Entry 8JIL (electron microscopy, 3.50 A resolution); this record covers chains B and S of the 5 polymer chains in the assembly.

# Chain B
Molecule: Guanine nucleotide-binding protein G(I)/G(S)/G(T) subunit beta-1
Organism: Homo sapiens
UniProt: P62873 (GBB1_HUMAN); numbering as in UniProt (aligned over 2-340)
Chain sequence (356 residues; each row starts with the number of its first residue; numbers below 1 keep their minus sign (Met-15 is residue -15)):
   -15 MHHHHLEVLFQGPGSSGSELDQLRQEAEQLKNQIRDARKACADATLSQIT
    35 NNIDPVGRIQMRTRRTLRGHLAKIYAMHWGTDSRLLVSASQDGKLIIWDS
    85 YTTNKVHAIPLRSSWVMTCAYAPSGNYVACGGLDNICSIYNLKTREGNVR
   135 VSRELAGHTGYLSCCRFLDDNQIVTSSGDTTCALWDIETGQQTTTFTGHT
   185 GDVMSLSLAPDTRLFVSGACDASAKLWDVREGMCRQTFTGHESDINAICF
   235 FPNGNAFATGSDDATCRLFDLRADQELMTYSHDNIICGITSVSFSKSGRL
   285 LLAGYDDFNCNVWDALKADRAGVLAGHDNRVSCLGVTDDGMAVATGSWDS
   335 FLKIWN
Unresolved in the structure: -15 to 0
Construct notes: initiating methionine (-15); expression tag (-14 to 1)
Swiss-Prot annotation at these positions:
  - modified residue: Ser2 (N-acetylserine), His266 (Phosphohistidine)
  - natural variant: Leu30 (L30F: In MRD42; uncertain significance), Arg52 (R52G: In MRD42), Gly64 (G64V: In MRD42), Asp76 (D76E: In MRD42; D76G: In MRD42), Gly77 (G77S: In MRD42), Lys78 (K78R: In MRD42), Ile80 (I80N: In MRD42; I80T: In MRD42), His91 (H91R: In MRD42; uncertain significance), Ala92 (A92T: In MRD42), Pro94 (P94S: In MRD42), Leu95 (L95P: In MRD42), Arg96 (R96L: In MRD42), 5 further natural variant entries in UniProt

# Chain S
Molecule: scFv16
Organism: Mus musculus
Notes: antibody fragment or engineered binder
Chain sequence (266 residues; each row starts with the number of its first residue):
     1 DVQLVESGGGLVQPGGSRKLSCSASGFAFSSFGMHWVRQAPEKGLEWVAY
    51 ISSGSGTIYYADTVKGRFTISRDDPKNTLFLQMTSLRSEDTAMYYCVRSI
   101 YYYGSSPFDFWGQGTTLTVSSGGGGSGGGGSGGGGSDIVMTQATSSVPVT
   151 PGESVSISCRSSKSLLHSNGNTYLYWFLQRPGQSPQLLIYRMSNLASGVP
   201 DRFSGSGSGTAFTLTISRLEAEDVGVYYCMQHLEYPLTFGAGTKLELKAA
   251 AENLYFQGHHHHHHHH
Unresolved in the structure: 1, 122-135, 248-266
Disulfides: Cys159-Cys229

# Interface between chain B and chain S
Contacting residue pairs (10):
  Asp66(B) - Tyr103(S)
  Arg68(B) - Tyr103(S)
  Leu69(B) - Tyr103(S)  hydrophobic
  Val90(B) - Tyr102(S)  hydrophobic
  Arg129(B) - Val2(S)
  Arg129(B) - Arg98(S)
  Glu130(B) - Gly26(S)
  Glu130(B) - Phe27(S)
  Glu130(B) - Ala28(S)  hydrogen bond (backbone-backbone)
  Asn132(B) - Ala28(S)
Also at the interface, not in a pair above, chain B (10 interface residues in all): Asp83, His91, Gly131
Also at the interface, not in a pair above, chain S (9 interface residues in all): Phe32, Phe110

# Overview
Chain B and chain S form an interface of 10 and 9 residues respectively, with 1 hydrogen bond. Its one
hydrogen bond, Glu130(B)-Ala28(S), is backbone to backbone.
Chain B is Guanine nucleotide-binding protein G(I)/G(S)/G(T) subunit beta-1 (Homo sapiens) and chain S is
scFv16 (Mus musculus); the structure, Cryo-EM structure of niacin bound ketone body receptor HCAR2-Gi
signaling complex, was determined by electron microscopy together with 8JHY, 8JII and 8JIM from the same
study.
